PDB entry 7OR8 | X-ray diffraction, 1.80 A resolution | chains A and P

Chain A:
Molecule: 14-3-3 protein sigma
From: Homo sapiens
UniProt: P31947 (1433S_HUMAN); numbering as in UniProt (aligned over 1-248)
Sequence (253 residues; numbered -4 to 248; the number before each row is that of its first residue; numbers below 1 keep their minus sign (Gly-4 is residue -4)):
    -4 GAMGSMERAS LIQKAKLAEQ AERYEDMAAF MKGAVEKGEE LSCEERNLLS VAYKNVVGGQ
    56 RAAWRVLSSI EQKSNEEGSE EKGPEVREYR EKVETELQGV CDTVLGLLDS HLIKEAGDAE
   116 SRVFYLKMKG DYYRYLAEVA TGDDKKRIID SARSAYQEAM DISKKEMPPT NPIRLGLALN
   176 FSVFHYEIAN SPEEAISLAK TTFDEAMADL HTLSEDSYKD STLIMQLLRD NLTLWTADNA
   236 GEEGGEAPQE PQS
Unresolved in the structure: 71-76, 232-248
Sequence notes: expression tag (-4 to 0)
Modified / non-standard residues: Cys38 (S-hydroxycysteine; CSO)
Bound ions: Mg2+ site 1 near Glu2 (its only coordinating residue here); Ca2+: Glu35, Glu110, Glu188; Mg2+ site 2 near Glu89 (its only coordinating residue here)
Residues lining bound ligands:
  - 0AW (N-[(5-carbamimidoyl-3-phenyl-thiophen-2-yl)methyl]-2,3-dihydro-1-benzofuran-5-carboxamide), molecule 1: Glu14, Cys38, Glu39, Asn42, Leu43, Val46, Leu218, Ile219
  - 0AW, molecule 2: Cys38, Asn42, Asn166, Pro167, Ile168, Asp215, Leu218, Ile219
  - 0AW, molecule 3: Ile191, Lys195, Phe198, Arg224, Leu227, Thr228, Thr231
Swiss-Prot annotation at these positions:
  - site (Interaction with phosphoserine on interacting protein): Arg56, Arg129
  - modified residue (Phosphoserine): Ser5, Ser74, Ser248

Chain P:
Molecule: Cyclin-dependent kinase inhibitor 1B
UniProt: P46527 (CDN1B_HUMAN); residue numbers follow UniProt; this construct covers 187-198
Sequence (12 residues; each row starts with the number of its first residue):
   187 TPKKPGLRRR QT
Unresolved in the structure: 187-193
Modified / non-standard residues: Thr198 (phosphothreonine; TPO)
Swiss-Prot annotation at these positions:
  - modified residue (Phosphothreonine): Thr187, Thr198
  - mutagenesis: Thr187 (T187A/D: No change in PKB/AKT1- nor UHMK1-mediated phosphorylation; T187A: Abolishes phosphorylation-dependent ubiquitination), Thr198 (T198A/D: Abolishes PKB/AKT1-mediated phosphorylation. 46% cytoplasmic location. Greatly reduced binding to YWHAQ. Equally reduced binding; when associated with A-10 and A-187. No nuclear import ...)

Chain A / chain P interface:
Contacting residue pairs (20; chain A residue first):
  Arg56(A) - Arg195(P)
  Arg56(A) - Arg196(P)
  Arg56(A) - Thr198(P)
  Arg60(A) - Arg195(P)
  Arg129(A) - Arg196(P)
  Arg129(A) - Thr198(P)
  Tyr130(A) - Thr198(P)
  Leu174(A) - Gln197(P)
  Leu174(A) - Thr198(P)
  Asn175(A) - Thr198(P)
  Val178(A) - Arg196(P)
  Val178(A) - Gln197(P)
  Val178(A) - Thr198(P)
  Glu182(A) - Arg196(P)  salt bridge
  Leu222(A) - Gln197(P)
  Asp225(A) - Gln197(P)  hydrogen bond
  Asn226(A) - Arg196(P)
  Asn226(A) - Gln197(P)  hydrogen bond (side chain-backbone)
  Leu229(A) - Arg194(P)
  Leu229(A) - Arg196(P)
Interface residues without a listed pair, chain A (15 interface residues in all): Lys49, Glu133, Trp230

Summary:
Chain A and chain P form an interface of 15 and 5 residues respectively; the contacts include 2 hydrogen bonds
and 1 salt bridge. Polar pairs include Glu182(A)-Arg196(P), Asp225(A)-Gln197(P) and Asn226(A)-Gln197(P). Chain
A binds 3 copies of compound 0AW.
Chain A is 14-3-3 protein sigma (Homo sapiens) and chain P is Cyclin-dependent kinase inhibitor 1B; the
structure, Ternary complex of 14-3-3 sigma, p27pT198 phosphopeptide, and WQ136, was determined by X-ray
diffraction.
